PDB entry 2Y8W | X-ray diffraction, 1.80 A resolution | chains A and B

== Chain A ==
Molecule: CSE3
From: Thermus thermophilus
UniProtKB: Q53WG9 (Q53WG9_THET8); residue numbers follow UniProt; this construct covers 1-211
Chain sequence (215 residues; each row starts with the number of its first residue; numbers below 1 keep their minus sign (Gly-3 is residue -3)):
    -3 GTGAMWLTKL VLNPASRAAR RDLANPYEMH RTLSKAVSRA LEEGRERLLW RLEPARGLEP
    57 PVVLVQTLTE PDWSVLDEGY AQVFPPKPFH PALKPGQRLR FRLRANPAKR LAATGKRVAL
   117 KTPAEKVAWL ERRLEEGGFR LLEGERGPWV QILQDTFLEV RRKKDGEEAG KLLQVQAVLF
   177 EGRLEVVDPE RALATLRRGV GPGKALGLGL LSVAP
Sequence notes: expression tag (-3 to 0)
UniProt features mapped onto this chain:
  - site: Tyr23 (Stabilizes transition-state intermediate)

== Chain B ==
Molecule: 20-nt RNA strand
Sequence (20 nucleotides; numbered 5 to 24; the number before each row is that of its first residue):
     5 UCCCCACGCG UGUGGGGAUG

== Interface between chain A and chain B ==
Contacting residue pairs (69):
  Arg17(A) with G24(B), base contact
  Asp18(A) with G24(B), base contact
  Tyr23(A) with DG21(B), phosphate contact; A22(B), hydrogen bond to the phosphate
  Glu24(A) with G24(B), hydrogen bond to the base
  His26(A) with DG21(B), hydrogen bond to the phosphate; A22(B), salt bridge to the phosphate
  Arg27(A) with A22(B), hydrogen bond to the sugar; U23(B), salt bridge to the phosphate; G24(B), hydrogen bond to the phosphate
  Thr28(A) with G24(B), hydrogen bond to the base
  Ser30(A) with A22(B), base contact
  Lys31(A) with G24(B), hydrogen bond to the base
  Ser34(A) with A22(B), hydrogen bond to the base; U23(B), hydrogen bond to the base
  Leu37(A) with A22(B), base contact
  Glu38(A) with A22(B), base contact; U23(B), hydrogen bond to the base
  Arg43(A) with G20(B), salt bridge to the phosphate; DG21(B), salt bridge to the phosphate
  Asn102(A) with U5(B), hydrogen bond to the base
  Lys105(A) with U15(B), hydrogen bond to the base; U17(B), phosphate contact
  Arg106(A) with C8(B), base contact; C9(B), base contact; G16(B), sugar contact; U17(B), hydrogen bond to the phosphate; G18(B), hydrogen bond to the base; G19(B), base contact
  Leu107(A) with G16(B), phosphate contact
  Ala108(A) with G16(B), hydrogen bond to the phosphate
  Lys112(A) with U5(B), sugar contact; C6(B), salt bridge to the phosphate; C7(B), salt bridge to the phosphate
  Arg113(A) with U5(B), hydrogen bond to the sugar; G18(B), hydrogen bond to the base; G19(B), hydrogen bond to the base; G20(B), hydrogen bond to the base
  Val114(A) with U5(B), base contact
  Ala115(A) with U5(B), base contact
  Leu116(A) with U15(B), base contact
  Glu121(A) with U15(B), hydrogen bond to the base
  Arg128(A) with G14(B), base contact; U17(B), hydrogen bond to the phosphate; G18(B), salt bridge to the phosphate
  Arg129(A) with G18(B), salt bridge to the phosphate; G19(B), salt bridge to the phosphate
  Glu132(A) with G14(B), hydrogen bond to the base
  Phe153(A) with U5(B), base contact
  Arg158(A) with DG21(B), hydrogen bond to the base; A22(B), salt bridge to the phosphate
  Lys160(A) with A22(B), salt bridge to the phosphate; U23(B), phosphate contact
  Asp161(A) with U23(B), hydrogen bond to the phosphate; G24(B), phosphate contact
  Lys167(A) with C6(B), sugar contact; C7(B), hydrogen bond to the sugar
  Leu168(A) with C6(B), base contact
  Leu169(A) with C6(B), base contact; DG21(B), base contact
  Gln170(A) with U5(B), hydrogen bond to the base; C6(B), hydrogen bond to the base
  Val171(A) with U5(B), base contact; C6(B), base contact
  Gln172(A) with U5(B), hydrogen bond to the base
  Gly197(A) with G19(B), phosphate contact
  Lys200(A) with G19(B), salt bridge to the phosphate; G20(B), salt bridge to the phosphate
  Ala201(A) with DG21(B), phosphate contact
Interface residues without a listed pair, chain A (44 interface residues in all): Ala104, Trp125, Gly195, Pro198
Interface residues without a listed pair, chain B (17 interface residues in all): A10

== In short ==
44 residues of chain A face 17 of chain B across their interface; the contacts include 28 hydrogen bonds and
13 salt bridges. Polar pairs include Glu24(A)-G24(B), Thr28(A)-G24(B) and Lys31(A)-G24(B).
Chain A is CSE3 (Thermus thermophilus) and chain B is a 20-nt RNA strand; the structure, Structure of CRISPR
endoribonuclease Cse3 bound to 20 nt RNA, was determined by X-ray diffraction together with 2Y8Y and 2Y9H from
the same study.
